Entry 8RHK (X-ray diffraction, 2.80 A resolution); this record covers chains V and W of the 34 polymer chains in the assembly.

Chain V:
Protein: Proteasome subunit beta type-2
Organism: Saccharomyces cerevisiae
Notes: EC 3.4.25.1
Reference sequence: P25043 (PSB2_YEAST); residues 6-237 here correspond to UniProt positions 30-261 (UniProt number = residue number + 24)
Chain sequence (232 residues; numbered 6 to 237; the number before each row is that of its first residue):
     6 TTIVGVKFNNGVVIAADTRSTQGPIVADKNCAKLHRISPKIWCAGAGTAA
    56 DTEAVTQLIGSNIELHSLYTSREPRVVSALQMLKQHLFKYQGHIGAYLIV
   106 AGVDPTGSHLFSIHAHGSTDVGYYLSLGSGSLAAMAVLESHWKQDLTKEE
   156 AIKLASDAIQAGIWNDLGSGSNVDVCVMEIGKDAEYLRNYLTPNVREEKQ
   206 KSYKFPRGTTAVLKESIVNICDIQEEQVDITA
Unresolved in the structure: 228-237
Metal / ion sites: Mg2+: Ile168, Trp169, Asp171 (shared with 1 residue of chain L)
Swiss-Prot annotation at these positions:
  - active site: Thr6 (Nucleophile)

Chain W:
Protein: Proteasome subunit beta type-3
Organism: Saccharomyces cerevisiae
Reference sequence: P25451 (PSB3_YEAST); residues 0-204 here correspond to UniProt positions 1-205 (UniProt number = residue number + 1)
Chain sequence (205 residues; each row starts with the number of its first residue; numbering starts at 0):
     0 MSDPSSINGGIVVAMTGKDCVAIACDLRLGSQSLGVSNKFEKIFHYGHVF
    50 LGITGLATDVTTLNEMFRYKTNLYKLKEERAIEPETFTQLVSSSLYERRF
   100 GPYFVGPVVAGINSKSGKPFIAGFDLIGCIDEAKDFIVSGTASDQLFGMC
   150 ESLYEPNLEPEDLFETISQALLNAADRDALSGWGAVVYIIKKDEVVKRYL
   200 KMRQD
Unresolved in the structure: 0
Metal / ion sites: Mg2+: Asp204 (shared with 3 residues of chain K)
Swiss-Prot annotation at these positions:
  - modified residue: Ser30 (Phosphoserine)
  - cross-link: Lys69 (Glycyl lysine isopeptide (Lys-Gly) (interchain with G-Cter in ubiquitin))

How chain V and chain W interact:
Residue-residue contacts (63):
  Ile30(V) with Asp143(W); Phe146(W), hydrophobic
  Ala32(V) with Asp130(W)
  Asp33(V) with Asp130(W); Glu131(W)
  Lys34(V) with Glu150(W), salt bridge
  Ala54(V) with Cys128(W), hydrophobic
  Ala55(V) with Tyr95(W); Ile126(W), hydrophobic; Cys128(W), hydrophobic
  Asp56(V) with Tyr95(W), hydrogen bond; Arg98(W), salt bridge
  Ala59(V) with Tyr95(W)
  Tyr95(V) with Phe99(W), hydrophobic
  His98(V) with Arg98(W); Phe99(W)
  Arg201(V) with Glu150(W), salt bridge
  Lys204(V) with Glu150(W); Ser151(W); Tyr153(W), hydrogen bond (side chain-backbone)
  Ser207(V) with Glu154(W), hydrogen bond
  Tyr208(V) with Ser151(W); Leu152(W), hydrophobic; Glu154(W)
  Lys209(V) with Glu154(W), hydrogen bond (backbone-side chain); Asp161(W)
  Phe210(V) with Leu152(W), hydrophobic; Glu164(W); Gln168(W)
  Arg212(V) with Glu158(W); Glu160(W), salt bridge; Asp161(W), salt bridge
  Gly213(V) with Glu164(W), hydrogen bond (backbone-side chain)
  Thr214(V) with Glu164(W), hydrogen bond (backbone-side chain); Gln168(W)
  Thr215(V) with Glu164(W), hydrogen bond (backbone-side chain); Ser167(W); Gln168(W), hydrogen bond; Leu199(W)
  Ala216(V) with Leu199(W); Lys200(W), hydrogen bond (backbone-backbone)
  Val217(V) with Phe163(W), hydrophobic; Tyr198(W)
  Leu218(V) with Tyr198(W), hydrogen bond (backbone-backbone); Leu199(W); Lys200(W)
  Lys219(V) with Lys196(W); Arg197(W); Tyr198(W), hydrogen bond (backbone-backbone)
  Glu220(V) with Lys196(W); Arg197(W), salt bridge
  Ser221(V) with Val195(W); Lys196(W), hydrogen bond (backbone-backbone)
  Ile222(V) with Glu193(W); Val194(W)
  Val223(V) with His44(W); Tyr187(W), hydrophobic; Val194(W), hydrogen bond (backbone-backbone); Lys196(W)
  Asn224(V) with His44(W)
  Ile225(V) with Gly46(W); Val194(W), hydrophobic
  Asp227(V) with Lys74(W), salt bridge
Other interface residues (no listed pair), chain V (35 interface residues in all): Val31, Thr53, Ile99, Pro211
Other interface residues (no listed pair), chain W (38 interface residues in all): His47, Phe49, Leu157, Thr165, Leu171

Overview:
35 residues of chain V face 38 of chain W across their interface; the contacts include 13 hydrogen bonds and 7
salt bridges. Polar pairs include Lys34(V)-Glu150(W), Asp56(V)-Arg98(W) and Arg201(V)-Glu150(W). Curated
annotation (UniProt) lists active-site residue Thr6(V) on chain V.
Here chain V is Proteasome subunit beta type-2 and chain W is Proteasome subunit beta type-3, both from
Saccharomyces cerevisiae. Entry 8RHK (Yeast 20S proteasome in complex with a linear oxindole epoxyketone
(compound 6)) was determined by X-ray diffraction together with 8RHJ and 8RHL from the same study.
